Entry 7N61 (electron microscopy, 3.50 A resolution); this record covers chains 0M and Ce of the 139 polymer chains in the assembly.

Chain 0M:
Name: FAP225
Organism: Chlamydomonas reinhardtii
UniProtKB: A8HNF2 (A8HNF2_CHLRE); the construct lacks a stretch of the UniProt sequence and is renumbered around it, so the offset changes along the chain: 1-424 = UniProt 1-424; 426-620 = UniProt 425-619; 621-758 = UniProt 621-758
Amino-acid sequence (758 residues; each row starts with the number of its first residue; note: 1 number in that range is skipped by the numbering (no residue carries it; nothing is unmodelled there)):
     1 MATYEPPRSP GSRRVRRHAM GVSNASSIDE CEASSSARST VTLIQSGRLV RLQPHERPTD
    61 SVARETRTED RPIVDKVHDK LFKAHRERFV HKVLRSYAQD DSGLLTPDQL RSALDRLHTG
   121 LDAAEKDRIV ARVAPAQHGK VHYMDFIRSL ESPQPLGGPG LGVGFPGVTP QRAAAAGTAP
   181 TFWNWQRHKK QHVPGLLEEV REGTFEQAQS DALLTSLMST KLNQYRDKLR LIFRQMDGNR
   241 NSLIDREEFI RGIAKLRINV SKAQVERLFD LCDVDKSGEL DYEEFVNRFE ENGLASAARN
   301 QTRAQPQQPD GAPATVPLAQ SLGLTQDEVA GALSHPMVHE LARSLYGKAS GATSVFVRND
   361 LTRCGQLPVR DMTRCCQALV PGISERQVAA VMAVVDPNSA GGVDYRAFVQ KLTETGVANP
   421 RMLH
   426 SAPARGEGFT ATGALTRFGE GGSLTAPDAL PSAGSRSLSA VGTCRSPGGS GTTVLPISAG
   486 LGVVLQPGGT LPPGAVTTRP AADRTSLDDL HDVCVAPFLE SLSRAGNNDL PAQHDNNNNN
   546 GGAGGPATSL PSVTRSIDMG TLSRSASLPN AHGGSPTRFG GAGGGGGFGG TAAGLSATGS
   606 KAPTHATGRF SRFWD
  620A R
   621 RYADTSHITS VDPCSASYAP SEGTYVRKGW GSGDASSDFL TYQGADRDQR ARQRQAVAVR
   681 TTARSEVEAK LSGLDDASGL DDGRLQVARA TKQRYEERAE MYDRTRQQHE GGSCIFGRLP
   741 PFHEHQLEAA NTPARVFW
Not modelled in the structure: 1-38, 310-315, 426-606, 620A, 728-740, 755-758

Chain Ce:
Name: Tubulin beta
Organism: Chlamydomonas reinhardtii
UniProtKB: P04690 (TBB_CHLRE); residue numbers follow UniProt; this construct covers 1-443
Amino-acid sequence (443 residues; row label = number of the first residue in the row):
     1 MREIVHIQGG QCGNQIGAKF WEVVSDEHGI DPTGTYHGDS DLQLERINVY FNEATGGRYV
    61 PRAILMDLEP GTMDSVRSGP YGQIFRPDNF VFGQTGAGNN WAKGHYTEGA ELIDSVLDVV
   121 RKEAESCDCL QGFQVCHSLG GGTGSGMGTL LISKIREEYP DRMMLTFSVV PSPKVSDTVV
   181 EPYNATLSVH QLVENADECM VLDNEALYDI CFRTLKLTTP TFGDLNHLIS AVMSGITCCL
   241 RFPGQLNADL RKLAVNLIPF PRLHFFMVGF TPLTSRGSQQ YRALTVPELT QQMWDAKNMM
   301 CAADPRHGRY LTASALFRGR MSTKEVDEQM LNVQNKNSSY FVEWIPNNVK SSVCDIPPKG
   361 LKMSATFIGN STAIQEMFKR VSEQFTAMFR RKAFLHWYTG EGMDEMEFTE AESNMNDLVS
   421 EYQQYQDASA EEEGEFEGEE EEA
Not modelled in the structure: 432-443
Small-molecule neighbours:
  - GDP (guanosine-5'-diphosphate): Gly-10, Gln-11, Cys-12, Gln-15, Ile-16, Glu-69, Ala-97, Asn-99, Ser-138, Gly-140, Gly-141, Gly-142, Thr-143, Gly-144, Asp-177, Glu-181, Asn-204, Phe-222, Leu-225, Asn-226, Ile-229
  - GTP (guanosine-5'-triphosphate): Leu-246, Asn-247, Lys-252
UniProt features mapped onto this chain:
  - binding site (GTP): Gln-11, Glu-69, Ser-138, Gly-142, Thr-143, Gly-144, Asn-204, Asn-226
  - binding site (Mg(2+)): Glu-69

Interface between chain 0M and chain Ce:
Contacting residue pairs (87):
  Leu-43(0M) / Asp-41(Ce)
  Ile-44(0M) / Asp-41(Ce)
  Ile-44(0M) / Leu-44(Ce)
  Ile-44(0M) / Glu-45(Ce)
  Gln-45(0M) / Leu-44(Ce)
  Ser-46(0M) / Leu-44(Ce)  hydrogen bond (backbone-backbone)
  Ser-46(0M) / Glu-45(Ce)  hydrogen bond (backbone-backbone)
  Ser-46(0M) / Asn-48(Ce)  hydrogen bond (backbone-side chain)
  Gly-47(0M) / Glu-45(Ce)  hydrogen bond (backbone-backbone)
  Gly-47(0M) / Arg-46(Ce)
  Gly-47(0M) / Asn-48(Ce)
  Arg-48(0M) / Glu-53(Ce)  salt bridge
  Thr-66(0M) / Asp-39(Ce)
  Thr-66(0M) / Ser-40(Ce)  hydrogen bond (backbone-side chain)
  Thr-66(0M) / Asp-41(Ce)  hydrogen bond (backbone-backbone)
  Thr-68(0M) / Asp-41(Ce)  hydrogen bond
  Thr-68(0M) / Glu-45(Ce)
  Arg-71(0M) / Leu-42(Ce)
  Asp-75(0M) / Arg-320(Ce)  salt bridge
  His-78(0M) / Arg-320(Ce)
  His-78(0M) / Lys-362(Ce)
  Asp-79(0M) / Arg-320(Ce)  salt bridge
  Lys-83(0M) / Met-321(Ce)  hydrogen bond (side chain-backbone)
  Lys-83(0M) / Ser-322(Ce)
  Glu-151(0M) / Lys-362(Ce)  hydrogen bond (backbone-side chain)
  Pro-155(0M) / Leu-42(Ce)  hydrophobic
  Pro-155(0M) / Ile-356(Ce)  hydrophobic
  Leu-156(0M) / Glu-27(Ce)
  Leu-156(0M) / Gly-38(Ce)
  Leu-156(0M) / Ser-40(Ce)  hydrogen bond (backbone-side chain)
  Leu-156(0M) / Gln-43(Ce)  hydrogen bond (backbone-side chain)
  Leu-156(0M) / Phe-242(Ce)  hydrophobic
  Leu-156(0M) / Ile-356(Ce)  hydrophobic
  Leu-156(0M) / Pro-357(Ce)
  Leu-156(0M) / Lys-359(Ce)
  Gly-158(0M) / Lys-359(Ce)
  Gly-160(0M) / Asp-26(Ce)
  Leu-161(0M) / Asp-26(Ce)  hydrogen bond (backbone-side chain)
  Leu-161(0M) / Tyr-81(Ce)  hydrogen bond (backbone-side chain)
  Gly-162(0M) / Asp-26(Ce)  hydrogen bond (backbone-side chain)
  Val-163(0M) / Lys-19(Ce)
  Val-163(0M) / Glu-22(Ce)
  Val-163(0M) / Val-23(Ce)  hydrophobic
  Val-163(0M) / His-227(Ce)
  Gly-164(0M) / Asp-26(Ce)  hydrogen bond (backbone-side chain)
  Gly-164(0M) / His-227(Ce)  hydrogen bond (backbone-side chain)
  Phe-165(0M) / His-227(Ce)
  Phe-165(0M) / Phe-270(Ce)  hydrophobic
  Phe-165(0M) / Pro-272(Ce)
  Phe-165(0M) / Pro-358(Ce)  hydrophobic
  Phe-165(0M) / Leu-361(Ce)  hydrophobic
  Pro-166(0M) / His-227(Ce)
  Pro-166(0M) / Ala-231(Ce)  hydrophobic
  Pro-166(0M) / Leu-273(Ce)  hydrophobic
  Gly-167(0M) / Arg-276(Ce)  hydrogen bond (backbone-side chain)
  Gly-167(0M) / Gln-279(Ce)  hydrogen bond (backbone-side chain)
  Val-168(0M) / Arg-276(Ce)  hydrogen bond (backbone-side chain)
  Val-168(0M) / Gln-279(Ce)
  Val-168(0M) / Leu-361(Ce)  hydrophobic
  Thr-169(0M) / His-227(Ce)
  Pro-170(0M) / His-227(Ce)
  Pro-170(0M) / Arg-276(Ce)
  Gln-171(0M) / Lys-19(Ce)  hydrogen bond (backbone-side chain)
  Gln-171(0M) / Thr-221(Ce)  hydrogen bond
  Gln-171(0M) / Gly-223(Ce)
  Gln-171(0M) / Asp-224(Ce)  hydrogen bond (side chain-backbone)
  Gln-171(0M) / His-227(Ce)
  Ala-173(0M) / Glu-22(Ce)
  Ala-173(0M) / Pro-80(Ce)  hydrophobic
  Ala-176(0M) / Pro-80(Ce)  hydrophobic
  Leu-705(0M) / Asp-74(Ce)
  Leu-705(0M) / Arg-77(Ce)
  Leu-705(0M) / Ser-78(Ce)
  Ala-708(0M) / Ser-78(Ce)
  Arg-709(0M) / Ser-78(Ce)
  Lys-712(0M) / Gln-15(Ce)  hydrogen bond
  Tyr-715(0M) / Thr-221(Ce)
  Ala-719(0M) / Thr-219(Ce)  hydrogen bond (backbone-side chain)
  Ala-719(0M) / Thr-221(Ce)
  Asp-723(0M) / Leu-217(Ce)
  Asp-723(0M) / Thr-218(Ce)  hydrogen bond
  Asp-723(0M) / Thr-219(Ce)
  Arg-726(0M) / Thr-218(Ce)
  Arg-726(0M) / Thr-219(Ce)
  Gln-727(0M) / Lys-216(Ce)  hydrogen bond (side chain-backbone)
  Gln-727(0M) / Thr-218(Ce)
  Asn-751(0M) / Phe-212(Ce)
Interface residues without a listed pair, chain 0M (52 interface residues in all): Ser-152, Pro-153, Gly-157, Arg-172, Ala-175, Asp-701, Arg-704, Glu-716, Glu-720, Tyr-722, His-745
Interface residues without a listed pair, chain Ce (60 interface residues in all): Ile-30, Asp-31, Pro-32, Ile-47, Ser-75, Gln-83, Leu-215, Leu-228, Gln-245, Thr-271, Thr-274, Arg-318, Ser-364

In short:
52 residues of chain 0M and 60 residues of chain Ce are in contact; the contacts include 26 hydrogen bonds and
3 salt bridges. Among the polar pairs are Arg-48(0M)/Glu-53(Ce), Asp-75(0M)/Arg-320(Ce) and
Asp-79(0M)/Arg-320(Ce). Bound to chain Ce: GTP and GDP.
Chain 0M is FAP225 and chain Ce is Tubulin beta, both from Chlamydomonas reinhardtii; the structure, structure
of C2 projections and MIPs, was determined by electron microscopy.
